Entry 3PO2 (X-ray diffraction, 3.30 A resolution); this record covers chains B and C of the 15 polymer chains in the assembly.

[Chain B]
Molecule: DNA-directed RNA polymerase II subunit RPB2
From: Saccharomyces cerevisiae
Notes: EC 2.7.7.6
UniProt: P08518 (RPB2_YEAST); residues 1-1224 here = UniProt positions 1-1224
Chain sequence (1224 residues; numbered 1 to 1224; the number before each row is that of its first residue):
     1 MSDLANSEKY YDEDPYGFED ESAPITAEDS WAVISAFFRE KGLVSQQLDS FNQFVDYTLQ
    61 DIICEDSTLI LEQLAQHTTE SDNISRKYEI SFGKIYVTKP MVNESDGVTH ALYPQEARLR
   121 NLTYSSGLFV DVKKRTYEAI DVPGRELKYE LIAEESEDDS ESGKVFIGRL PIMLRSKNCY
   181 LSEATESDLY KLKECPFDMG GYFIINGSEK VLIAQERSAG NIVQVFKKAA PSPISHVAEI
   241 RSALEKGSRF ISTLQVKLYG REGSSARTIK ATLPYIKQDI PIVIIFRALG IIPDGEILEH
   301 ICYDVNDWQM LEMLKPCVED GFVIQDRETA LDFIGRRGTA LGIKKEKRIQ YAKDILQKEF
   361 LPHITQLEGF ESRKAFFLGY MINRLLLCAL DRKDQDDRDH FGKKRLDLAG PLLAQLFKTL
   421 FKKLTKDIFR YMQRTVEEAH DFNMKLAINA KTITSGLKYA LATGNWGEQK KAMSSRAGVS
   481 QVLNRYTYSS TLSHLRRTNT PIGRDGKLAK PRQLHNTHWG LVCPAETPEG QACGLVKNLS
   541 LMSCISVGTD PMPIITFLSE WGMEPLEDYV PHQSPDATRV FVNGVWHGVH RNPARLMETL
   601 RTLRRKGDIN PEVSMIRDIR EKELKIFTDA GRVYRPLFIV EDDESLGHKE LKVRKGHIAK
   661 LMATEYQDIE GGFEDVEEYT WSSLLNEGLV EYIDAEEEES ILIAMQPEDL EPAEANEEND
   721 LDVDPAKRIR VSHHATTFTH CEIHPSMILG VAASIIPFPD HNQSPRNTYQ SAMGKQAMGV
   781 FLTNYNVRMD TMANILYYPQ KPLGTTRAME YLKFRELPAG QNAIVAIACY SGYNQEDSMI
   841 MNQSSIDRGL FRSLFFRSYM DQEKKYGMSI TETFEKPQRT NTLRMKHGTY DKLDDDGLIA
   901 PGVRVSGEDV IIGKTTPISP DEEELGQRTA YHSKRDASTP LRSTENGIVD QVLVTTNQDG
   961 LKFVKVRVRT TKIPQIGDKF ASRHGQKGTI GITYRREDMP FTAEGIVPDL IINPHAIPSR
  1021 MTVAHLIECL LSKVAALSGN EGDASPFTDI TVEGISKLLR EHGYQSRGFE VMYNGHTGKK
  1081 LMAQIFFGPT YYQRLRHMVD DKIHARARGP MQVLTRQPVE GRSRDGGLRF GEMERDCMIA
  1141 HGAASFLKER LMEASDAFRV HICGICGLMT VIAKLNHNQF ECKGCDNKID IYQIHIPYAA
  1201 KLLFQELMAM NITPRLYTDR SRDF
Not modelled in the structure: 1-19, 71-89, 135-163, 438-445, 669-677, 716-721, 920-932
Metal / ion sites: Zn2+: Cys-1163, Cys-1166, Cys-1182, Cys-1185

[Chain C]
Molecule: DNA-directed RNA polymerase II subunit RPB3
From: Saccharomyces cerevisiae
Notes: EC 2.7.7.6
UniProt: P16370 (RPB3_YEAST); residue numbers follow UniProt; this construct covers 1-318
Chain sequence (318 residues; numbered 1 to 318; the number before each row is that of its first residue):
     1 MSEEGPQVKI REASKDNVDF ILSNVDLAMA NSLRRVMIAE IPTLAIDSVE VETNTTVLAD
    61 EFIAHRLGLI PLQSMDIEQL EYSRDCFCED HCDKCSVVLT LQAFGESEST TNVYSKDLVI
   121 VSNLMGRNIG HPIIQDKEGN GVLICKLRKG QELKLTCVAK KGIAKEHAKW GPAAAIEFEY
   181 DPWNKLKHTD YWYEQDSAKE WPQSKNCEYE DPPNEGDPFD YKAQADTFYM NVESVGSIPV
   241 DQVVVRGIDT LQKKVASILL ALTQMDQDKV NFASGDNNTA SNMLGSNEDV MMTGAEQDPY
   301 SNASQMGNTG SGGYDNAW
Not modelled in the structure: 1-2, 269-318
Metal / ion sites: Zn2+: Cys-86, Cys-88, Cys-92, Cys-95
Swiss-Prot annotation at these positions:
  - binding site (Zn(2+)): Cys-86, Cys-88, Cys-92, Cys-95
  - modified residue: Ser-2 (N-acetylserine)
  - natural variant: Ala-30 (A30D: In mutant RPB3-1)
  - mutagenesis: Lys-9 (K9E: Transcript termination readthrough)

[Interface between chain B and chain C]
Pairs across the interface (81):
  Asn-786(B) with Val-57(C)
  Tyr-797(B) with Glu-61(C); Phe-62(C), hydrophobic
  Tyr-798(B) with Phe-62(C), hydrophobic; His-65(C); Arg-66(C), hydrogen bond
  Ser-844(B) with Ala-168(C)
  Asp-847(B) with His-65(C), hydrogen bond (backbone-side chain); His-167(C); Ala-168(C), hydrogen bond (side chain-backbone)
  Arg-848(B) with His-65(C); Leu-69(C); Ala-168(C)
  Gly-849(B) with His-65(C)
  Arg-852(B) with His-65(C)
  Ile-948(B) with Glu-61(C)
  Arg-969(B) with Ala-59(C); Asp-60(C), salt bridge; Glu-61(C), salt bridge
  Thr-971(B) with Glu-61(C), hydrogen bond
  Arg-995(B) with Lys-165(C)
  Arg-996(B) with Arg-34(C); Ile-38(C); Ala-173(C), hydrogen bond (side chain-backbone); Ala-174(C), hydrogen bond (side chain-backbone); Ala-175(C)
  Glu-997(B) with Arg-34(C), hydrogen bond (backbone-side chain); Arg-35(C); Ile-38(C); Ala-39(C)
  Asp-998(B) with Arg-35(C), salt bridge
  Phe-1001(B) with Arg-34(C); Phe-178(C), hydrophobic
  Ala-1003(B) with Glu-177(C); Phe-178(C), hydrogen bond (backbone-backbone); Glu-179(C)
  Glu-1004(B) with Glu-177(C)
  Gly-1005(B) with Ala-175(C); Ile-176(C)
  Arg-1060(B) with Lys-199(C), hydrogen bond (side chain-backbone); Pro-202(C)
  Gly-1063(B) with Pro-202(C)
  Tyr-1064(B) with Pro-202(C)
  Gln-1065(B) with Glu-200(C), hydrogen bond (side chain-backbone); Trp-201(C); Pro-202(C)
  Arg-1067(B) with Glu-194(C), salt bridge
  Phe-1069(B) with Trp-192(C), hydrophobic; Trp-201(C), hydrophobic
  Glu-1070(B) with Trp-201(C)
  Val-1071(B) with Tyr-191(C), hydrophobic
  Tyr-1073(B) with Glu-179(C); Tyr-180(C), hydrophobic
  Gly-1075(B) with Asn-31(C); Arg-34(C), hydrogen bond (backbone-side chain); Arg-35(C), hydrogen bond (backbone-side chain)
  His-1076(B) with Asn-31(C), hydrogen bond (backbone-side chain)
  Thr-1077(B) with Leu-27(C); Asn-31(C), hydrogen bond (backbone-side chain)
  Gly-1078(B) with Leu-27(C); Asn-31(C); Phe-178(C); Tyr-180(C)
  Lys-1079(B) with Leu-27(C); Tyr-180(C); His-188(C)
  Lys-1080(B) with Tyr-180(C), hydrogen bond (backbone-side chain); Asp-181(C), salt bridge; Asn-184(C), hydrogen bond; His-188(C); Thr-189(C)
  Leu-1081(B) with Thr-189(C), hydrogen bond (backbone-side chain)
  Met-1082(B) with Lys-187(C); His-188(C); Thr-189(C), hydrogen bond (backbone-side chain); Asp-190(C), hydrogen bond (backbone-backbone)
  Gln-1084(B) with Thr-189(C), hydrogen bond; Asp-190(C), hydrogen bond (side chain-backbone); Tyr-191(C); Trp-192(C); Trp-201(C)
Also at the interface, not in a pair above, chain B (42 interface residues in all): Tyr-785, Leu-854, Thr-970, Met-999, Ala-1083
Also at the interface, not in a pair above, chain C (39 interface residues in all): Ala-28

[Overview]
42 residues of chain B and 39 residues of chain C are in contact; the contacts include 21 hydrogen bonds and 5
salt bridges. Among the polar pairs are Arg-969(B)/Asp-60(C), Arg-969(B)/Glu-61(C) and Asp-998(B)/Arg-35(C).
Here chain B is DNA-directed RNA polymerase II subunit RPB2 and chain C is DNA-directed RNA polymerase II
subunit RPB3, both from Saccharomyces cerevisiae. Entry 3PO2 (Arrested RNA Polymerase II elongation complex)
was determined by X-ray diffraction together with 3PO3 from the same study.
